7MNL - chains H and L of the 3 polymer chains in the assembly; structure by X-ray diffraction, 3.95 A resolution.

Chain H:
Molecule: Antibody Fab14 Heavy Chain
From: Homo sapiens
Notes: antibody fragment or engineered binder
Amino-acid sequence (240 residues; each row starts with the number of its first residue):
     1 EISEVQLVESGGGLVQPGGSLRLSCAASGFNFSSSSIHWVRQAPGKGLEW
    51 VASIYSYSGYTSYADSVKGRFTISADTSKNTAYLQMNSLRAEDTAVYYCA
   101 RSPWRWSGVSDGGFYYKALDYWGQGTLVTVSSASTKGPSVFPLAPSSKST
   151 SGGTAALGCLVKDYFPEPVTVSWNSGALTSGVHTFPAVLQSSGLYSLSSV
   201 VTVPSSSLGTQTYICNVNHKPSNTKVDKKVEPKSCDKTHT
Not modelled in the structure: 1-3, 231-240
Disulfides: Cys-25/Cys-99, Cys-159/Cys-215

Chain L:
Molecule: Antibody Fab14 Light Chain
From: Homo sapiens
Notes: antibody fragment or engineered binder
Amino-acid sequence (215 residues; row label = number of the first residue in the row):
     1 SDIQMTQSPSSLSASVGDRVTITCRASQSVSSAVAWYQQKPGKAPKLLIY
    51 SASSLYSGVPSRFSGSRSGTDFTLTISSLQPEDFATYYCQQSSSSLITFG
   101 QGTKVEIKRTVAAPSVFIFPPSDSQLKSGTASVVCLLNNFYPREAKVQWK
   151 VDNALQSGNSQESVTEQDSKDSTYSLSSTLTLSKADYEKHKVYACEVTHQ
   201 GLSSPVTKSFNRGEC
Not modelled in the structure: 1, 215
Disulfides: Cys-24/Cys-89, Cys-135/Cys-195

How chain H and chain L interact:
Contacting residue pairs - 73 pairs, chain H then chain L:
  His-38(H) with Ile-97(L)
  Gln-42(H) with Gln-39(L), hydrogen bond
  Lys-46(H) with Tyr-88(L)
  Gly-47(H) with Tyr-88(L)
  Leu-48(H) with Gln-39(L); Tyr-88(L); Phe-99(L)
  Trp-50(H) with Leu-96(L), hydrophobic; Ile-97(L)
  Tyr-98(H) with Gln-39(L); Lys-43(L), hydrogen bond (side chain-backbone); Ala-44(L), hydrophobic; Pro-45(L)
  Trp-106(H) with Leu-47(L), hydrophobic; Tyr-50(L), hydrophobic; Tyr-56(L), hydrophobic
  Gly-112(H) with Ser-94(L), hydrogen bond (backbone-side chain)
  Gly-113(H) with Ser-94(L)
  Phe-114(H) with Ser-93(L); Ser-94(L); Ser-95(L), hydrogen bond (backbone-backbone)
  Tyr-115(H) with Ser-92(L); Ser-93(L)
  Tyr-116(H) with Gln-90(L); Ser-92(L), hydrogen bond (backbone-side chain); Ile-97(L), hydrophobic
  Lys-117(H) with Ala-35(L); Ser-51(L)
  Ala-118(H) with Ala-35(L), hydrophobic; Tyr-37(L); Leu-47(L), hydrophobic; Tyr-50(L), hydrophobic; Gln-90(L)
  Leu-119(H) with Tyr-37(L), hydrogen bond (backbone-side chain); Leu-47(L)
  Asp-120(H) with Leu-47(L); Tyr-56(L)
  Trp-122(H) with Tyr-37(L); Pro-45(L)
  Gly-123(H) with Ala-44(L)
  Phe-141(H) with Ser-122(L); Ser-124(L); Gln-125(L)
  Pro-142(H) with Ser-122(L)
  Leu-143(H) with Pro-120(L); Val-134(L), hydrophobic
  Ala-144(H) with Phe-119(L)
  Pro-145(H) with Phe-119(L), hydrophobic
  Ser-146(H) with Glu-214(L)
  Thr-150(H) with Lys-208(L)
  Ser-151(H) with Phe-117(L)
  Ala-156(H) with Phe-117(L), hydrophobic; Phe-119(L)
  Lys-162(H) with Gln-125(L), hydrogen bond; Thr-130(L); Ser-132(L), hydrogen bond; Thr-181(L)
  Ser-180(H) with Lys-170(L)
  His-183(H) with Asn-138(L); Asn-139(L), hydrogen bond; Asp-168(L), salt bridge; Ser-175(L), hydrogen bond
  Phe-185(H) with Leu-136(L), hydrophobic; Ser-163(L); Thr-165(L); Ser-175(L); Leu-176(L); Ser-177(L)
  Pro-186(H) with Ser-163(L), hydrogen bond (backbone-side chain); Val-164(L)
  Val-188(H) with Gln-161(L)
  Val-200(H) with Leu-136(L), hydrophobic
  Thr-202(H) with Asn-138(L)
Also at the interface, not in a pair above, chain H (43 interface residues in all): Val-40, Ser-53, Ser-62, Tyr-121, Leu-160, Leu-189, Ser-198
Also at the interface, not in a pair above, chain L (49 interface residues in all): Ala-33, Val-34, Gly-42, Ile-118, Ser-128, Glu-162

In short:
43 residues of chain H and 49 residues of chain L are in contact, with 11 hydrogen bonds and 1 salt bridge.
Polar contacts include His-183(H)/Asp-168(L), Gln-42(H)/Gln-39(L) and Tyr-98(H)/Lys-43(L).
Here chain H is Antibody Fab14 Heavy Chain and chain L is Antibody Fab14 Light Chain, both from Homo sapiens.
Entry 7MNL (Crystal structure of the N-terminal domain of NUP358/RanBP2 (residues 1-752) in complex with Fab
fragment) was determined by X-ray diffraction, deposited together with 7MNI, 7MNM, 7MNN, 7MNO, 7MNP, 7MNQ and
14 further entries.
